PDB entry 6UTT | X-ray diffraction, 2.49 A resolution | chains D and E of the 6 polymer chains in the assembly

== Chain D (and E) ==
Name: ATP-dependent sacrificial sulfur transferase LarE
Organism: Lactobacillus plantarum
Notes: chain E of this document is another copy of the same molecule, construct and numbering; everything in this record applies to it too
UniProt: A0A0G9FES3 (A0A0G9FES3_LACPN); residue numbers follow UniProt; this construct covers 1-276
Sequence (286 residues; numbered 1 to 286; the number before each row is that of its first residue):
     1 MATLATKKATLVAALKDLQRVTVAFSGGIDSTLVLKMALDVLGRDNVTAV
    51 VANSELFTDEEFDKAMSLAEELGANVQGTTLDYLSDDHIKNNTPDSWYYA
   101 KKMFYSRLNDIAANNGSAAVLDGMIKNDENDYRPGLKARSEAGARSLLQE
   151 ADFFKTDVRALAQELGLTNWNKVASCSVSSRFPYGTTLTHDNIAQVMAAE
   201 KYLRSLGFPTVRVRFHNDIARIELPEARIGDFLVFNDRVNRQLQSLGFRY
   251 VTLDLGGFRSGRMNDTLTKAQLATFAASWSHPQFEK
Not modelled in the structure: 1-2, 126-143, 260-286 (chain E: 1, 127-142, 280-286)
Sequence notes: expression tag (277-286)
Bound ions: Ca2+: Asp-231 (shared with Asp-231(E) of chain E; 1 residue of chain F)
From the paper describing this entry:
  - mutagenesis - D231R: unchanged catalytic activity

== How chain D and chain E interact ==
Pairs across the interface (13; chain D residue first):
  Thr-3(D) with Arg-44(E); Glu-70(E); Gly-73(E)
  Leu-4(D) with Glu-71(E)
  Thr-156(D) with Asn-169(E), hydrogen bond (backbone-side chain)
  Arg-159(D) with Thr-168(E); Asn-169(E)
  Ala-160(D) with Thr-168(E)
  Gln-163(D) with Thr-168(E)
  Glu-226(D) with Val-234(E); Arg-238(E), salt bridge
  Ala-227(D) with Asp-231(E)
  Asp-231(D) with Asp-231(E)
Other interface residues (no listed pair), chain D (10 interface residues in all): Asp-157
Other interface residues (no listed pair), chain E (12 interface residues in all): Gly-166, Arg-228, Phe-235

== Summary ==
Chain D and chain E form an interface of 10 and 12 residues respectively; the contacts include 1 hydrogen bond
and 1 salt bridge. Polar pairs include Glu-226(D)/Arg-238(E) and Thr-156(D)/Asn-169(E). From the paper: D231R
of chain D leaves catalytic activity unchanged.
Both chains are ATP-dependent sacrificial sulfur transferase LarE (Lactobacillus plantarum). Entry 6UTT (LarE,
a sulfur transferase involved in synthesis of the cofactor for lactate racemase in complex with ...) was
determined by X-ray diffraction, deposited together with 6UTP, 6UTQ and 6UTR.
